Entry 9CL3 (electron microscopy, 2.59 A resolution); this record covers chains Ba and Cc of the 9 polymer chains in the assembly.

== Chain Ba ==
Molecule: Particulate methane monooxygenase gamma subunit
Source organism: Methylococcus capsulatus str. Bath
Notes: EC 1.14.13.25
UniProtKB: Q603F1 (Q603F1_METCA); residues 42-280 here correspond to UniProt positions 13-251 (UniProt number = residue number - 29)
Amino-acid sequence (239 residues; row label = number of the first residue in the row):
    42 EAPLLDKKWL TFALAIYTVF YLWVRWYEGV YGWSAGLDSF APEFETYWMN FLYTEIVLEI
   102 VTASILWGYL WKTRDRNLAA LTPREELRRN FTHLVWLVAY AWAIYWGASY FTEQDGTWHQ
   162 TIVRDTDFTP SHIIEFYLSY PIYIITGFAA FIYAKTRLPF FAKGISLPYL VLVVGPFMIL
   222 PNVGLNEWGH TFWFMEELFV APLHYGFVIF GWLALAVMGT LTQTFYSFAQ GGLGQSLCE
Metal / ion sites: Cu ion: Asn227, His231, His245
Residues lining bound ligands:
  - A1A0P ((2R)-3-{[(R)-(2-aminoethoxy)(hydroxy)phosphoryl]oxy}-2-(hexadecanoyloxy)propyl (9Z)-heptadec-9-enoate), molecule 1: Leu46, Lys48, Leu51, Leu55, Trp143
  - A1A0P, molecule 2: Lys49, Trp50, Phe53, Leu99, Thr103, Ile106, Leu107, Tyr110
  - A1A0P, molecule 3: Trp50, Phe53, Ala54, Ile57, Tyr58, Phe61, Thr103, Leu107, Tyr110, Leu111, Glu126, Arg129, Arg130, Thr133, Val136, Trp137, Ile183, Thr187, Tyr194, Arg198
  - A1A0P, molecule 4: Thr59, Leu63, Arg66, Trp67, Gly70, Val71, Trp143, Tyr146, Trp147, Tyr151
  - A1A0P, molecule 5: Val60, Phe61, Trp64, Tyr68, Tyr72, Thr87, Tyr88, Asn91, Phe92, Thr95, Glu96, Leu99, Glu100, Leu179, Ile183
  - A1A0P, molecule 6: Ser80, Phe81, Leu93, Tyr94, Ile97, Ile101, Asp168, Phe169, Tyr178, Leu221, Pro222, Val224
  - A1A0P, molecule 7: Ile97, Glu100, Trp108, Tyr178, Pro182, Ile185, Ile186, Leu221
  - A1A0P, molecule 8: Ile101, Ser105, Trp108, Trp112, Ile193
  - A1A0P, molecule 9: Trp108, Trp112, Phe189, Phe192, Ile193, Lys196, Ile206, Leu211, Val214, Val215
  - A1A0P, molecule 10: Leu208, Leu211, Val212, Val215, Gly216, Met219, Phe251, Trp253, Leu254
  - A1A0P, molecule 11: Asn223, Leu226, Trp229, Phe233, Trp234, Gly247, Ile250, Phe251
  - A1A0P, molecule 12: Trp234, Phe235, Pro243, Tyr246
  - A1A0P, molecule 13: Phe235, Leu239, Val241, Ala242, Pro243, Tyr246, Ile250, Trp253

== Chain Cc ==
Molecule: Particulate methane monooxygenase beta subunit
Source organism: Methylococcus capsulatus str. Bath
Notes: EC 1.14.18.3
UniProtKB: Q607G3 (PMOA_METCA); residues 13-253 here correspond to UniProt positions 6-246 (UniProt number = residue number - 7)
Amino-acid sequence (241 residues; numbered 13 to 253; the number before each row is that of its first residue):
    13 SAVRSHAEAV QVSRTIDWMA LFVVFFVIVG SYHIHAMLTM GDWDFWSDWK DRRLWVTVTP
    73 IVLVTFPAAV QSYLWERYRL PWGATVCVLG LLLGEWINRY FNFWGWTYFP INFVFPASLV
   133 PGAIILDTVL MLSGSYLFTA IVGAMGWGLI FYPGNWPIIA PLHVPVEYNG MLMSIADIQG
   193 YNYVRTGTPE YIRMVEKGTL RTFGKDVAPV SAFFSAFMSI LIYFMWHFIG RWFSNERFLQ
   253 S
Residues lining bound ligands:
  - A1A0P ((2R)-3-{[(R)-(2-aminoethoxy)(hydroxy)phosphoryl]oxy}-2-(hexadecanoyloxy)propyl (9Z)-heptadec-9-enoate), molecule 1: Gln23, Thr27, Trp30, Met31, Leu33, Phe34, Phe37, Phe38
  - A1A0P, molecule 2: Arg26, Trp30, Leu33, Phe37, Leu105
  - A1A0P, molecule 3: Phe38, Ile109, Phe113, Gly117, Trp118, Tyr120
  - A1A0P, molecule 4: His47, Thr51, Trp55, Leu66, Thr69, Val70, Ile73, Val74, Thr77, Met206, Thr211, Phe226, Phe229, Met230, Leu233, Ile234
  - A1A0P, molecule 5: Arg64, Ile137, Val154, Met157, Gly158, Leu161, Ile162, Tyr164, Pro165, Trp168, Ala220, Pro221, Ala224, Phe225
  - A1A0P, molecule 6: Val141, Leu144, Ser145, Phe150, Val154
  - A1A0P, molecule 7: Ser145, Ser147, Leu149, Phe150, Ile153
  - A1A0P, molecule 8: Leu149, Leu233, Ile234, Phe236, Met237, Trp238, Phe240, Ile241, Arg243, Trp244, Phe245, Arg249, Phe250, Leu251, Gln252, Ser253
  - A1A0P, molecule 9: Met157, Gly216, Lys217, Asp218, Pro221, Val222, Phe225
  - A1A0P, molecule 10: Lys217, Pro221, Phe225

== How chain Ba and chain Cc interact ==
Contacting residue pairs (148):
  Glu42(Ba) - Arg16(Cc)  salt bridge
  Leu45(Ba) - Glu20(Cc)
  Leu45(Ba) - Val24(Cc)  hydrophobic
  Leu46(Ba) - Thr27(Cc)
  Leu46(Ba) - Met31(Cc)  hydrophobic
  Leu55(Ba) - Phe34(Cc)  hydrophobic
  Arg66(Ba) - Phe113(Cc)  hydrogen bond (side chain-backbone)
  Arg66(Ba) - Asn114(Cc)  hydrogen bond
  Arg66(Ba) - Gly117(Cc)
  Arg66(Ba) - Trp118(Cc)
  Glu69(Ba) - Trp118(Cc)
  Gly70(Ba) - Trp118(Cc)
  Trp74(Ba) - Trp118(Cc)
  Pro124(Ba) - Ala14(Cc)
  Arg125(Ba) - Ala14(Cc)  hydrogen bond (side chain-backbone)
  Arg125(Ba) - Arg16(Cc)
  Arg125(Ba) - Glu20(Cc)  salt bridge
  Phe132(Ba) - Val24(Cc)  hydrophobic
  Phe132(Ba) - Thr27(Cc)
  Phe132(Ba) - Ile28(Cc)  hydrophobic
  Leu135(Ba) - Met31(Cc)  hydrophobic
  Val136(Ba) - Met31(Cc)  hydrophobic
  Leu138(Ba) - Val35(Cc)
  Val139(Ba) - Phe34(Cc)  hydrophobic
  Val139(Ba) - Val35(Cc)  hydrophobic
  Ala142(Ba) - Val35(Cc)
  Ala142(Ba) - Phe38(Cc)
  Ala142(Ba) - Val39(Cc)  hydrophobic
  Trp143(Ba) - Phe34(Cc)  hydrophobic
  Trp143(Ba) - Phe38(Cc)  hydrophobic
  Tyr146(Ba) - Phe38(Cc)  hydrophobic
  Tyr146(Ba) - Val41(Cc)  hydrophobic
  Tyr146(Ba) - Ile109(Cc)
  Ala149(Ba) - Gly42(Cc)
  Ala149(Ba) - Ile46(Cc)
  Ala149(Ba) - Met49(Cc)
  Ser150(Ba) - Val41(Cc)
  Ser150(Ba) - His45(Cc)  hydrogen bond
  Tyr151(Ba) - Ile109(Cc)  hydrophobic
  Tyr151(Ba) - Asn110(Cc)
  Tyr151(Ba) - Asn114(Cc)  hydrogen bond
  Thr153(Ba) - Ile46(Cc)
  Thr153(Ba) - Met49(Cc)
  Glu154(Ba) - His45(Cc)  salt bridge
  Glu154(Ba) - Met49(Cc)
  Glu154(Ba) - Phe57(Cc)
  Glu154(Ba) - Glu107(Cc)
  Glu154(Ba) - Asn110(Cc)  hydrogen bond
  Glu154(Ba) - Arg111(Cc)  salt bridge
  Glu154(Ba) - Phe115(Cc)
  Gln155(Ba) - Asn110(Cc)  hydrogen bond (backbone-side chain)
  Gln155(Ba) - Asn114(Cc)  hydrogen bond
  Gln155(Ba) - Trp118(Cc)
  Thr158(Ba) - Asn110(Cc)
  Thr158(Ba) - Phe115(Cc)
  Thr158(Ba) - Thr119(Cc)
  Trp159(Ba) - Trp118(Cc)  hydrophobic
  His160(Ba) - Gly199(Cc)
  Gln161(Ba) - Asp54(Cc)  hydrogen bond
  Gln161(Ba) - Phe57(Cc)
  Gln161(Ba) - Trp58(Cc)
  Gln161(Ba) - Arg197(Cc)
  Gln161(Ba) - Thr198(Cc)
  Gln161(Ba) - Gly199(Cc)  hydrogen bond (backbone-backbone)
  Gln161(Ba) - Thr200(Cc)  hydrogen bond
  Thr162(Ba) - Thr119(Cc)
  Thr162(Ba) - Phe121(Cc)
  Thr162(Ba) - Thr198(Cc)  hydrogen bond (backbone-side chain)
  Ile163(Ba) - Gly199(Cc)
  Val164(Ba) - Thr198(Cc)
  Tyr181(Ba) - Ile46(Cc)
  Phe201(Ba) - Phe250(Cc)
  Lys204(Ba) - Phe250(Cc)
  Lys204(Ba) - Gln252(Cc)
  Gly205(Ba) - Phe250(Cc)
  Gly205(Ba) - Leu251(Cc)
  Ile206(Ba) - Phe250(Cc)
  Ile206(Ba) - Leu251(Cc)  hydrogen bond (backbone-backbone)
  Ile206(Ba) - Gln252(Cc)
  Ile206(Ba) - Ser253(Cc)
  Ser207(Ba) - Arg249(Cc)
  Ser207(Ba) - Phe250(Cc)
  Leu208(Ba) - Asn247(Cc)
  Leu208(Ba) - Arg249(Cc)  hydrogen bond (backbone-backbone)
  Leu208(Ba) - Leu251(Cc)  hydrophobic
  Pro209(Ba) - Asn247(Cc)
  Pro209(Ba) - Arg249(Cc)
  Glu237(Ba) - Tyr203(Cc)
  Glu237(Ba) - Ile204(Cc)
  Glu238(Ba) - Gly199(Cc)
  Leu239(Ba) - Asp54(Cc)
  Leu239(Ba) - Ile204(Cc)  hydrophobic
  Leu239(Ba) - Met206(Cc)  hydrophobic
  Phe240(Ba) - Met49(Cc)  hydrophobic
  Phe240(Ba) - Leu50(Cc)
  Phe240(Ba) - Asp54(Cc)  hydrogen bond (backbone-side chain)
  Val241(Ba) - Leu50(Cc)
  Val241(Ba) - Thr51(Cc)
  Val241(Ba) - Met52(Cc)
  Val241(Ba) - Gly53(Cc)
  Val241(Ba) - Asp54(Cc)  hydrogen bond (backbone-side chain)
  His245(Ba) - Leu50(Cc)
  Tyr246(Ba) - Leu50(Cc)
  Phe248(Ba) - Leu50(Cc)  hydrophobic
  Val249(Ba) - His47(Cc)
  Val249(Ba) - Leu50(Cc)  hydrophobic
  Gly252(Ba) - Ser43(Cc)
  Trp253(Ba) - His47(Cc)  hydrogen bond
  Trp253(Ba) - Phe78(Cc)
  Trp253(Ba) - Trp238(Cc)  hydrophobic
  Trp253(Ba) - Phe245(Cc)
  Leu254(Ba) - Phe245(Cc)  hydrophobic
  Ala255(Ba) - Val39(Cc)
  Ala255(Ba) - Ser43(Cc)
  Leu256(Ba) - Phe78(Cc)  hydrophobic
  Leu256(Ba) - Trp238(Cc)  hydrophobic
  Leu256(Ba) - Phe245(Cc)  hydrophobic
  Ala257(Ba) - Phe245(Cc)
  Val258(Ba) - Val39(Cc)  hydrophobic
  Met259(Ba) - Ala81(Cc)
  Met259(Ba) - Tyr85(Cc)  hydrogen bond (backbone-side chain)
  Met259(Ba) - Gly242(Cc)
  Met259(Ba) - Ser246(Cc)
  Gly260(Ba) - Phe245(Cc)
  Leu262(Ba) - Val36(Cc)  hydrophobic
  Thr263(Ba) - Tyr85(Cc)  hydrogen bond
  Thr263(Ba) - Arg89(Cc)
  Thr263(Ba) - Tyr90(Cc)
  Thr263(Ba) - Glu248(Cc)
  Gln264(Ba) - Glu248(Cc)
  Gln264(Ba) - Arg249(Cc)
  Gln264(Ba) - Phe250(Cc)
  Phe266(Ba) - Ile28(Cc)  hydrophobic
  Phe266(Ba) - Ala32(Cc)  hydrophobic
  Phe266(Ba) - Tyr90(Cc)
  Tyr267(Ba) - Arg89(Cc)  hydrogen bond
  Tyr267(Ba) - Glu248(Cc)
  Phe269(Ba) - Ile28(Cc)  hydrophobic
  Gly272(Ba) - Ala14(Cc)
  Leu274(Ba) - Val15(Cc)  hydrophobic
  Leu274(Ba) - Ala21(Cc)  hydrophobic
  Leu274(Ba) - Val24(Cc)  hydrophobic
  Ser277(Ba) - Val15(Cc)
  Ser277(Ba) - His18(Cc)
  Leu278(Ba) - His18(Cc)
  Leu278(Ba) - Ala21(Cc)
  Leu278(Ba) - Val22(Cc)  hydrophobic
  Leu278(Ba) - Ser25(Cc)
Also at the interface, not in a pair above, chain Ba (75 interface residues in all): Gly73, Leu128, Ile145, Phe202, Leu211, Val212, Gly273, Glu280
Also at the interface, not in a pair above, chain Cc (71 interface residues in all): Ser13, Trp55, Trp61, Val82, Gly106

== Overview ==
75 residues of chain Ba and 71 residues of chain Cc are in contact, with 20 hydrogen bonds and 4 salt bridges.
Among the polar pairs are Glu42(Ba)-Arg16(Cc), Arg125(Ba)-Glu20(Cc) and Glu154(Ba)-His45(Cc). 4 compound A1A0P
molecules are bound between chain Ba and chain Cc.
Here chain Ba is Particulate methane monooxygenase gamma subunit and chain Cc is Particulate methane
monooxygenase beta subunit, both from Methylococcus capsulatus str. Bath. Entry 9CL3 (Particulate methane
monooxygenase in unwashed native membranes) was determined by electron microscopy, deposited together with
9CL1, 9CL2, 9CL4, 9CL5 and 9CL6.
